PDB entry 1WNE | X-ray diffraction, 3.00 A resolution | chains C and A of the 3 polymer chains in the assembly

Chain C:
Molecule: 5-nt RNA strand
Sequence (5 nucleotides; numbered 916 to 920; the number before each row is that of its first residue):
   916 GGCCC

Chain A:
Molecule: RNA-dependent RNA polymerase
Source organism: Foot-and-mouth disease virus
Notes: EC 2.7.7.48
Reference sequence: Q9QCE4 (Q9QCE4_9PICO); residues 1-470 here correspond to UniProt positions 1858-2327 (UniProt number = residue number + 1857)
Chain sequence (476 residues; row label = number of the first residue in the row):
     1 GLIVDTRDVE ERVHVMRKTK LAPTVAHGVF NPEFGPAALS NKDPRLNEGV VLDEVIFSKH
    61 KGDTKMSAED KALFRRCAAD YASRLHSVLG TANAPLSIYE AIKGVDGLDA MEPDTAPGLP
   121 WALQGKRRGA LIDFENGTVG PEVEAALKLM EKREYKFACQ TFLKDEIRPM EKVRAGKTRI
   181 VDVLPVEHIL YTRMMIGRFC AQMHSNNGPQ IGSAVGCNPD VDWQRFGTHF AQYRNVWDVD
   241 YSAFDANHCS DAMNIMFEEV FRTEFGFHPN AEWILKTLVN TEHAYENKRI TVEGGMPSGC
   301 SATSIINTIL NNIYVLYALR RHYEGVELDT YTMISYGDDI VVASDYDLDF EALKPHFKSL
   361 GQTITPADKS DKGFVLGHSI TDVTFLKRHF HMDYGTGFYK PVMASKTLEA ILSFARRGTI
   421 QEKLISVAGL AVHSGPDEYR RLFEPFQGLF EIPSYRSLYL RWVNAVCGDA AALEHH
Metal / ion sites: Mg2+: Asp238, Val239

Chain C / chain A interface:
Pairs across the interface - 24 pairs, chain C then chain A:
  G916(C) with Arg416(A), hydrogen bond to the phosphate; Thr419(A), sugar contact; Glu422(A), hydrogen bond to the sugar; Ser426(A), base contact
  G917(C) with Arg416(A), phosphate contact; Lys423(A), phosphate contact; Ser426(A), sugar contact; Val427(A), sugar contact
  C918(C) with Arg388(A), sugar contact; Ile411(A), sugar contact; Lys423(A), salt bridge to the phosphate; Leu430(A), sugar contact
  C919(C) with Leu386(A), sugar contact; Lys387(A), phosphate contact; Arg388(A), sugar contact; Met403(A), sugar contact
  C920(C) with Lys164(A), base contact; Ser304(A), base contact; Tyr336(A), hydrogen bond to the sugar; Gly337(A), sugar contact; Asp338(A), phosphate contact; Asp339(A), phosphate contact; Leu386(A), sugar contact; Lys387(A), salt bridge to the phosphate
Interface residues without a listed pair, chain A (19 interface residues in all): Thr407

Overview:
5 residues of chain C face 19 of chain A across their interface, with 3 hydrogen bonds and 2 salt bridges.
Among the polar pairs are G916(C)-Glu422(A), C920(C)-Tyr336(A) and G916(C)-Arg416(A). Asp238(A) and Val239(A)
form the Mg2+ site.
Here chain C is a 5-nt RNA strand and chain A is RNA-dependent RNA polymerase (Foot-and-mouth disease virus).
Entry 1WNE (Foot and Mouth Disease Virus RNA-dependent RNA polymerase in complex with a template-primer RNA)
was determined by X-ray diffraction, deposited together with 1U09.
